Entry 1AR8 (X-ray diffraction, 2.90 A resolution); this record covers chains 1 and 2 of the 5 polymer chains in the assembly.

== Chain 1 ==
Molecule: P1/mahoney poliovirus
Source organism: Human poliovirus 1
Notes: fragment: virus protomer
UniProt: P03300 (POLH_POL1M); residues 1-302 here correspond to UniProt positions 579-880 (UniProt number = residue number + 578)
Amino-acid sequence (302 residues; row label = number of the first residue in the row):
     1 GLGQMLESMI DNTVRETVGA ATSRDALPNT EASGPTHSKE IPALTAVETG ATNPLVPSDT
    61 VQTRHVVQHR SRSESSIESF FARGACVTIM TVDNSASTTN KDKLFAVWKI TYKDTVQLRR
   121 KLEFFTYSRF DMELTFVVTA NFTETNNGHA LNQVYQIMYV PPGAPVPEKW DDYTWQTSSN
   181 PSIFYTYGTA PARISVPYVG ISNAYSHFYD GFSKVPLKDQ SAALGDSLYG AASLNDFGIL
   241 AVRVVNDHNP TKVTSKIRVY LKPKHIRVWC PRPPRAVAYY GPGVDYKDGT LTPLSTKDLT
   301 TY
Not modelled in the structure: 1-19
Construct notes: engineered mutation Ser95 (Pro673 in P03300)
Ligand contacts: sphingosine (SPH): Ile110, Tyr112, Met132, Leu134, Ile157, Tyr159, Pro181, Ile183, Ile194, Val196, Val199, Tyr205, Ser206, His207, Asp236, Phe237, Leu240

== Chain 2 ==
Molecule: P1/mahoney poliovirus
Source organism: Human poliovirus 1
Notes: fragment: virus protomer; engineered mutation(s): CHAIN 1, P95S
UniProt: P03300 (POLH_POL1M); residues 1-272 here correspond to UniProt positions 69-340 (UniProt number = residue number + 68)
Amino-acid sequence (272 residues; numbered 1 to 272; the number before each row is that of its first residue):
     1 SPNIEACGYS DRVLQLTLGN STITTQEAAN SVVAYGRWPE YLRDSEANPV DQPTEPDVAA
    61 CRFYTLDTVS WTKESRGWWW KLPDALRDMG LFGQNMYYHY LGRSGYTVHV QCNASKFHQG
   121 ALGVFAVPEM CLAGDSNTTT MHTSYQNANP GEKGGTFTGT FTPDNNQTSP ARRFCPVDYL
   181 LGNGTLLGNA FVFPHQIINL RTNNCATLVL PYVNSLSIDS MVKHNNWGIA ILPLAPLNFA
   241 SESSPEIPIT LTIAPMCCEF NGLRNITLPR LQ
Not modelled in the structure: 1-4

== Chain 1 / chain 2 interface ==
Contacting residue pairs (110):
  Glu48(1) with Ala29(2); Gln196(2); Ile197(2), hydrogen bond (backbone-backbone); Asn199(2), hydrogen bond; Thr202(2), hydrogen bond; Asn203(2)
  Thr49(1) with Ala29(2); Val32(2); Gln196(2), hydrogen bond (backbone-side chain)
  Gly50(1) with His195(2)
  Thr126(1) with Glu129(2)
  Tyr127(1) with Glu129(2), hydrogen bond; Val213(2), hydrophobic; Asn214(2); Ser215(2)
  Ser202(1) with Ser215(2); Leu216(2)
  Asn203(1) with Ser215(2), hydrogen bond (backbone-backbone); Leu216(2)
  Ala204(1) with Ser215(2)
  Ser206(1) with Ser215(2), hydrogen bond
  Phe208(1) with Glu129(2)
  Tyr209(1) with Glu129(2); Cys131(2); His224(2)
  Asp210(1) with Lys81(2), salt bridge; Glu129(2), hydrogen bond (backbone-side chain); Met130(2); Cys131(2), hydrogen bond (backbone-side chain); His224(2); Asn225(2), hydrogen bond (backbone-backbone)
  Gly211(1) with Lys223(2)
  Phe212(1) with Thr143(2); Ser144(2); Tyr145(2), hydrophobic; Ala148(2), hydrophobic; Lys223(2), hydrogen bond (backbone-backbone)
  Ser213(1) with Lys223(2), hydrogen bond (backbone-side chain)
  Lys214(1) with Lys223(2)
  Val215(1) with Val222(2), hydrophobic; Lys223(2)
  Pro216(1) with Tyr145(2), hydrophobic; Gln146(2); Pro269(2); Arg270(2), hydrogen bond (backbone-backbone)
  Leu217(1) with Leu268(2); Arg270(2)
  Lys218(1) with Leu268(2), hydrogen bond (backbone-backbone); Pro269(2); Arg270(2)
  Gln220(1) with Arg270(2), hydrogen bond (backbone-side chain)
  Ser221(1) with Arg270(2)
  Ala222(1) with Arg270(2)
  Asp226(1) with Arg172(2), salt bridge
  Leu228(1) with Met141(2)
  Tyr229(1) with Lys81(2); Met130(2); Cys131(2); Leu132(2), hydrogen bond (side chain-backbone); Met141(2), hydrogen bond (backbone-backbone); Thr143(2); Phe174(2)
  Gly230(1) with Met141(2)
  Ala231(1) with Met141(2)
  Cys270(1) with Tyr35(2); Val213(2), hydrophobic
  Pro271(1) with Val192(2); Phe193(2)
  Arg272(1) with Pro128(2), hydrogen bond (side chain-backbone); Glu129(2), hydrogen bond (side chain-backbone); Val192(2); Phe193(2)
  Pro273(1) with Thr185(2); Asn189(2); Val192(2); Phe193(2)
  Pro274(1) with Thr185(2)
  Arg275(1) with Asn183(2), hydrogen bond (side chain-backbone); Gly184(2)
  Ala276(1) with Gly184(2), hydrogen bond (backbone-backbone); Leu186(2), hydrophobic
  Val277(1) with Gly184(2), hydrogen bond (backbone-backbone)
  Tyr280(1) with Ser136(2); Asn137(2), hydrogen bond (side chain-backbone); Thr138(2), hydrogen bond (side chain-backbone); Thr139(2); Thr140(2)
  Pro282(1) with Met141(2), hydrophobic
  Val284(1) with Cys131(2); Leu132(2); Ala133(2); Asn183(2)
  Asp285(1) with Ala133(2); Gly134(2), hydrogen bond (side chain-backbone); Thr140(2); Met141(2), hydrogen bond (side chain-backbone)
  Tyr286(1) with Ala133(2), hydrophobic; Asn137(2), hydrogen bond (backbone-side chain); Phe161(2), hydrophobic; Cys175(2), hydrogen bond (side chain-backbone); Pro176(2); Val177(2), hydrogen bond (side chain-backbone); Gly182(2); Gly184(2)
  Lys287(1) with Asn137(2)
  Asp288(1) with Asn137(2), hydrogen bond (backbone-side chain); Phe161(2); Pro163(2)
  Leu291(1) with Phe161(2), hydrophobic; Tyr179(2), hydrogen bond (backbone-side chain)
Also at the interface, not in a pair above, chain 1 (51 interface residues in all): Val47, Ile201, Ser227, Gly281, Gly283, Thr292, Leu294
Also at the interface, not in a pair above, chain 2 (62 interface residues in all): Asn30, Val127, Asn149, Leu180, Ala190, Ser217, Thr267

== Overview ==
Chain 1 and chain 2 form an interface of 51 and 62 residues respectively; the contacts include 31 hydrogen
bonds and 2 salt bridges. Polar pairs include Asp210(1)-Lys81(2), Asp226(1)-Arg172(2) and Glu48(1)-Asn199(2).
Chain 1 binds sphingosine.
Chain 1 is P1/mahoney poliovirus and chain 2 is P1/mahoney poliovirus, both from Human poliovirus 1; the
structure, P1/mahoney poliovirus, mutant P1095S, was determined by X-ray diffraction, deposited together with
1AR6, 1AR7, 1AR9, 1ASJ and 1AL2.
